7V4G - chains D and A; structure by X-ray diffraction, 2.10 A resolution.

Chain D:
Molecule: 8-nt RNA strand
Sequence (8 nucleotides; numbered 1 to 8; the number before each row is that of its first residue):
     1 UGGACUGC
Unresolved in the structure: 1, 6-8
Modified positions: 6MZ (N6-methyladenosine-5'-monophosphate) at position 4

Chain A:
Name: RNA demethylase ALKBH5
From: Homo sapiens
Notes: EC 1.14.11.53
UniProtKB: Q6P6C2 (ALKB5_HUMAN); numbering as in UniProt (aligned over 74-292)
Amino-acid sequence (220 residues; each row starts with the number of its first residue):
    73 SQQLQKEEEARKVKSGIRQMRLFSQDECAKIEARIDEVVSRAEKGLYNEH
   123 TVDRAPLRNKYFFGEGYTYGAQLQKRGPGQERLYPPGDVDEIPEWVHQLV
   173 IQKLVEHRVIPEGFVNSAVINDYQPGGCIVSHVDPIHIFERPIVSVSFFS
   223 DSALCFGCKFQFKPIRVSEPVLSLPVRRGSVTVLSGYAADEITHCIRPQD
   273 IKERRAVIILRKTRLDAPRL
Unresolved in the structure: 73-80
Construct notes: expression tag (73)
Bound ions: Mn2+: His204, Asp206, His266 (together with sulfate ion)
From the paper describing this entry:
  - Mn2+ coordination: His204, Asp206, His266
  - binding site for sulfate ion: Lys132, Asn193
  - binding site for the 8-nt RNA strand (chain D): Arg148
  - mutagenesis - R130A, R130E, K132R, Y139A, H204A, F232A/F234A: abolished catalytic activity with the 8-nt RNA strand (chain D)
  - mutagenesis - R148A, R148E: unchanged catalytic activity with the 8-nt RNA strand (chain D)
  - mutagenesis - K132E (19 +/- 4%), Y139F (2 +/- 0%), F232A (37 +/- 2%), F234A: decreased catalytic activity with the 8-nt RNA strand (chain D)
  - catalytic residues: Lys132, Tyr139 (proposed by the authors, not directly observed)

How chain D and chain A interact:
Pairs across the interface - 27 pairs, chain D then chain A:
  G2(D) with Pro128(A), phosphate contact; Leu129(A), sugar contact; Pro236(A), phosphate contact; Ile237(A), hydrogen bond to the phosphate
  G3(D) with Pro128(A), phosphate contact; Val202(A), phosphate contact; Phe234(A), stacking on the base; Lys235(A), base contact
  6MZ_4(D) with Arg130(A), base contact; Lys132(A), hydrogen bond to the base; Tyr139(A), hydrogen bond to the base; Tyr141(A), sugar contact; Gly142(A), sugar contact; Glu153(A), base contact; Ile201(A), base contact; Val202(A), hydrogen bond to the sugar; Ser203(A), hydrogen bond to the sugar; His204(A), stacking on the base; Asp206(A), base contact; Pro207(A), base contact; Arg283(A), base contact
  C5(D) with Arg148(A), salt bridge to the phosphate; Glu153(A), base contact; Ser203(A), sugar contact; His204(A), base contact; Val205(A), hydrogen bond to the base; Thr265(A), sugar contact
Also at the interface, not in a pair above, chain A (24 interface residues in all): Ala127, Cys200

In short:
Chain D and chain A form an interface of 4 and 24 residues respectively; the contacts include 6 hydrogen
bonds, 1 salt bridge and 2 aromatic stacking contacts. Among the polar pairs are 6MZ_4(D)-Lys132(A),
6MZ_4(D)-Tyr139(A) and C5(D)-Val205(A). The paper reports catalytic residues Lys132(A) and Tyr139(A); R130A,
R130E and K132R of chain A, among others, abolish catalytic activity with the 8-nt RNA strand (chain D); 12
substitutions were tested in all.
Here chain D is an 8-nt RNA strand and chain A is RNA demethylase ALKBH5 (Homo sapiens). Entry 7V4G (Crystal
structure of human ALKBH5 in complex with m6A-containing ssRNA) was determined by X-ray diffraction (same
publication as 7WKV and 7WL0).
